5YX2 - chains A and E of the 6 polymer chains in the assembly; structure by X-ray diffraction, 2.65 A resolution.

== Chain A ==
Molecule: DNA (cytosine-5)-methyltransferase 3A
From: Homo sapiens
Notes: EC 2.1.1.37
UniProtKB: Q9Y6K1 (DNM3A_HUMAN); residues 628-912 here = UniProt positions 628-912
Amino-acid sequence (285 residues; each row starts with the number of its first residue):
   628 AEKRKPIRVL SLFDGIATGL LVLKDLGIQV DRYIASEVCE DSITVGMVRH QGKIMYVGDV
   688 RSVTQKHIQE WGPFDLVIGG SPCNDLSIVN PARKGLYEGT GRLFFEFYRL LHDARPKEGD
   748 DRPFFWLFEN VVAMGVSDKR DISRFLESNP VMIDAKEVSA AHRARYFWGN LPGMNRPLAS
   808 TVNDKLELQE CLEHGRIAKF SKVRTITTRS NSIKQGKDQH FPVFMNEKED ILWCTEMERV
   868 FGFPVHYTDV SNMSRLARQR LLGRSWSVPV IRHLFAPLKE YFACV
UniProt features mapped onto this chain:
  - active site: Cys-710
  - binding site (S-adenosyl-L-methionine): Asp-641 to Thr-645, Glu-664, Asp-686 to Arg-688, Arg-891 to Trp-893
  - modified residue: Cys-710 (S-methylcysteine)
  - natural variant: Leu-648 (L648P: In TBRS), Gly-699 (G699D: In a patient with chronic myelomonocytic leukemia), Pro-700 (P700L: In TBRS), Phe-731 (deletion: In a patient with chronic myelomonocytic leukemia), Arg-749 (R749C: In TBRS), Arg-771 (R771Q: In TBRS; uncertain significance), Val-778 (V778G: In TBRS; uncertain significance), Asn-838 (N838D: In TBRS), Arg-882 (R882C: In TBRS and AML; R882H: In TBRS and AML; R882P: In a patient with chronic myelomonocytic leukemia), Phe-902 (F902S: In TBRS), Pro-904 (P904L: In TBRS)
  - mutagenesis: Phe-732 (F732A: Loss of activity due to the incapacity to bind the regulatory subunit DNMT3L)
Ligand contacts: S-adenosylhomocysteine (SAH): Phe-640, Asp-641, Gly-642, Ile-643, Thr-645, Ser-663, Glu-664, Val-665, Cys-666, Ser-669, Gly-685, Asp-686, Val-687, Arg-688, Gly-707, Ser-708, Pro-709, Leu-730, Arg-891, Ser-892, Trp-893
What the authors report for this chain:
  - catalytic residues: Cys-710
  - binding site for the 25-nt DNA strand: Cys-710, Asn-711, Ser-714, Ile-715, Pro-718, Glu-756, Arg-790, Arg-792, Arg-831 to Phe-848
  - conformationally variable residues (loop rearrangement, order/disorder transition): Gly-707 to Lys-721, Arg-831 to Phe-848
  - specificity-determining residues: Arg-836
  - binding site for the 25-nt DNA strand (chain E): Val-716, Asn-838, Lys-841, Ser-881, Arg-882, Leu-883, Arg-887
  - mutagenesis - R836A (5.2- and 4.2-fold): increased catalytic activity on CpA
  - mutagenesis - R836A (4.2-fold): increased catalytic activity on CpT
  - mutagenesis - R836A: unchanged catalytic activity on CpG
  - mutagenesis - V716G: abolished catalytic activity
  - disease-associated variants - V716D, P718L, R792H, T835M, R836W, N838D, K841E: decreased catalytic activity
  - self-association interface (contacts with another copy of this molecule): Arg-882

== Chain E ==
Molecule: 25-nt DNA strand
Sequence (25 nucleotides; each row starts with the number of its first residue):
   422 GCATGXGTTC TAATTAGAAC GCATG
Modified / non-standard residues: PYO (1-(beta-D-ribofuranosyl)-pyrimidin-2-one-5'-phosphate) at position 427

== How chain A and chain E interact ==
Contacting residue pairs (22; chain A residue first):
  Ile-715(A) with DA444(E), base contact; DT445(E), sugar contact
  Val-716(A) with DG442(E), hydrogen bond to the base
  Pro-718(A) with DG442(E), sugar contact
  Arg-720(A) with DA444(E), hydrogen bond to the sugar
  Met-761(A) with DT445(E), sugar contact
  Gly-762(A) with DT445(E), phosphate contact
  Val-763(A) with DT445(E), hydrogen bond to the phosphate; DG446(E), phosphate contact
  Arg-836(A) with DA440(E), base contact
  Ser-837(A) with DA437(E), sugar contact; DG438(E), hydrogen bond to the phosphate
  Asn-838(A) with DG438(E), sugar contact; DA439(E), hydrogen bond to the phosphate
  Lys-841(A) with DA439(E), salt bridge to the phosphate
  Ile-858(A) with DG438(E), phosphate contact
  Ser-881(A) with DT436(E), hydrogen bond to the phosphate
  Arg-882(A) with DA437(E), phosphate contact; DG438(E), salt bridge to the phosphate
  Leu-883(A) with DT436(E), phosphate contact; DA437(E), hydrogen bond to the phosphate
  Arg-887(A) with DT436(E), salt bridge to the phosphate
Interface residues without a listed pair, chain A (18 interface residues in all): Val-759, Ala-884
Interface residues without a listed pair, chain E (11 interface residues in all): DC441, DC443

== Overview ==
Chain A and chain E form an interface of 18 and 11 residues respectively; the contacts include 7 hydrogen
bonds and 3 salt bridges. Polar contacts include Val-716(A)/DG442(E), Arg-720(A)/DA444(E) and
Val-763(A)/DT445(E). From the paper: the catalytic residue Cys-710(A); V716D, P718L and R792H of chain A,
among others, reduce catalytic activity; 9 substitutions were tested in all.
Chain A is DNA (cytosine-5)-methyltransferase 3A (Homo sapiens) and chain E is a 25-nt DNA strand; the
structure, Crystal structure of DNMT3A-DNMT3L in complex with DNA containing two CpG sites, was determined by
X-ray diffraction (same publication as 6BRR and 6F57).
